PDB entry 7QN5 | electron microscopy, 2.50 A resolution | chains C and G of the 7 polymer chains in the assembly

== Chain C ==
Molecule: Gamma-aminobutyric acid receptor subunit beta-3
Organism: Homo sapiens
UniProt: P28472 (GBRB3_HUMAN); residues -24 to 448 here correspond to UniProt positions 1-473 (UniProt number = residue number + 25)
Sequence (473 residues; numbered -24 to 448; the number before each row is that of its first residue; numbers below 1 keep their minus sign (Met-24 is residue -24)):
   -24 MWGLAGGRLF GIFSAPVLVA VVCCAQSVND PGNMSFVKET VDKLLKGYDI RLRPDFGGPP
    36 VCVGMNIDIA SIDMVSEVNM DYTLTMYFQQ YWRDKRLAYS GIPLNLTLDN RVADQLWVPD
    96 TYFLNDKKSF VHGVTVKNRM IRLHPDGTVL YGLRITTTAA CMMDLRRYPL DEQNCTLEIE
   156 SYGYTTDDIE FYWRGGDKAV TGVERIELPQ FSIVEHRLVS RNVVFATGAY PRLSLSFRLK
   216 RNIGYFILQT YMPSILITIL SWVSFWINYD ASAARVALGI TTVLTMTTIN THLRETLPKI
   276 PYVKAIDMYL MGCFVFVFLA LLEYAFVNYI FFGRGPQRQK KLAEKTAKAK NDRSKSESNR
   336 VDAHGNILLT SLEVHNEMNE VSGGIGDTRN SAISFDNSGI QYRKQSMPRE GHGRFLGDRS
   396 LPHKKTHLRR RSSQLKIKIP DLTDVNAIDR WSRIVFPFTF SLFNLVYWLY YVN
Not modelled in the structure: -24 to 6, 308-421, 448
Cystine bridges: Cys136-Cys150
Glycans and other covalent adducts: N-acetylglucosamine (NAG) linked to Asn80; glycan linked to Asn149
Curated features (UniProtKB/Swiss-Prot):
  - binding site (benzamidine): Asp95 to Tyr97, Glu155 to Tyr157, Phe200
  - binding site (4-aminobutanoate): Tyr97, Glu155, Tyr157, Thr202
  - binding site (histamine): Tyr97, Ser156, Tyr157, Thr202
  - glycosylation (N-linked (GlcNAc...) asparagine): Asn8, Asn80, Asn149
Reported in the primary citation:
  - post-translational modification sites: Asn80, Asn149

== Chain G ==
Molecule: Nanobody Nb25
Organism: Lama glama
Notes: antibody fragment or engineered binder
Sequence (121 residues; row label = number of the first residue in the row; note: 389 numbers in that range are skipped by the numbering (no residue carries them; nothing is unmodelled there)):
     1 QVQLVESGGG LVQ
   403 GSLRLSCAAS GHTFNYPIMG WFRQAPGKER EFVGAISWSG GSTSYADSVK DRFTISRDNA
   463 KNTVYLEMNN LKPEDTAVYY CAAKGRYSGG LYYPTNYDYW GQGTQVTV
Cystine bridges: Cys409-Cys483

== How chain C and chain G interact ==
Residue-residue contacts (13):
  Lys173(C) with Tyr447(G); Asp449(G), salt bridge
  Val178(C) with Ser444(G)
  Glu179(C) with Ile420(G); Ser439(G); Ser444(G); Leu493(G)
  Arg180(C) with Gly491(G), hydrogen bond (side chain-backbone); Gly492(G)
  Glu182(C) with Pro419(G); Ser441(G); Arg488(G), salt bridge
  Ile188(C) with Ser444(G)
Also at the interface, not in a pair above, chain C (8 interface residues in all): Thr176, Ser187
Also at the interface, not in a pair above, chain G (14 interface residues in all): Gly442, Lys452, Tyr494

== Overview ==
8 residues of chain C face 14 of chain G across their interface, with 1 hydrogen bond and 2 salt bridges.
Polar pairs include Lys173(C)-Asp449(G), Glu182(C)-Arg488(G) and Arg180(C)-Gly491(G). Covalently linked
N-acetylglucosamine: at Asn80(C). The paper reports modification sites Asn80(C) and Asn149(C).
Chain C is Gamma-aminobutyric acid receptor subunit beta-3 (Homo sapiens) and chain G is Nanobody Nb25 (Lama
glama); the structure, Cryo-EM structure of human full-length extrasynaptic alpha4beta3delta GABA(A)R in
complex with nanobody Nb25, was determined by electron microscopy (same publication as 7QN6, 7QN7, 7QN8, 7QN9,
7QNA, 7QNB and 3 further entries).
